4QXH - chains A and B of the 3 polymer chains in the assembly; structure by X-ray diffraction, 2.20 A resolution.

== Chain A ==
Molecule: Lysine-specific demethylase 2A
Source organism: Mus musculus
Notes: EC 1.14.11.27
Reference sequence: F6YRW4 (F6YRW4_MOUSE); residue numbers follow UniProt; this construct covers 36-364
Sequence (329 residues; numbered 36 to 364; the number before each row is that of its first residue):
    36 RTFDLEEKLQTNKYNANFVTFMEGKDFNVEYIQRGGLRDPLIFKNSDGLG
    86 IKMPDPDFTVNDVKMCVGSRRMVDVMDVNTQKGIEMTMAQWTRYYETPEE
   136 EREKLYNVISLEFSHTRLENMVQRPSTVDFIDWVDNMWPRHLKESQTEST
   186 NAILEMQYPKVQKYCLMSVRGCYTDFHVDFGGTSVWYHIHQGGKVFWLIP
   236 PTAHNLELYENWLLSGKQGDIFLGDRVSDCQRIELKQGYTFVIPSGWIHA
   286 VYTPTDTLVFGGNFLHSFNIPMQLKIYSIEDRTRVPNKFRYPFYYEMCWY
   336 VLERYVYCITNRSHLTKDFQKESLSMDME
Metal / ion sites: Ni2+: His212, Asp214, His284 (together with N-oxalylglycine)
Residues lining bound ligands: N-oxalylglycine (OGA): Asn142, Ile144, Leu201, Ser203, Thr209, His212, Asp214, Val220, Tyr222, Lys229, His284, Val286
From the paper describing this entry:
  - Ni2+ coordination: His212, His284
  - mutagenesis - S145A, D214A, N298A: abolished catalytic activity with Histone H3.2
  - mutagenesis - N186A, Y199A (30%-40%), F215A (30%-40%), K323A/F324A: decreased catalytic activity with Histone H3.2

== Chain B ==
Molecule: Lysine-specific demethylase 2A
Source organism: Mus musculus
Notes: EC 1.14.11.27
Reference sequence: F6YRW4 (F6YRW4_MOUSE); residue numbers follow UniProt; this construct covers 450-517
Sequence (68 residues; each row starts with the number of its first residue):
   450 QVHLTHFELEGLRCLVDKLESLPLHKKCVPTGIEDEDALIADVKILLEEL
   500 ASSDPKLALTGVPIVQWP

== Interface between chain A and chain B ==
Pairs across the interface - 84 pairs, chain A then chain B:
  Val64(A) - Gly510(B)
  Val64(A) - Val511(B)
  Glu65(A) - Gly510(B)
  Gln68(A) - Thr454(B)
  Gln68(A) - Phe456(B)
  Gln68(A) - Ala507(B)  hydrogen bond (side chain-backbone)
  Gln68(A) - Leu508(B)
  Gln68(A) - Thr509(B)  hydrogen bond (side chain-backbone)
  Gln68(A) - Gly510(B)  hydrogen bond (side chain-backbone)
  Gln68(A) - Val511(B)  hydrogen bond (side chain-backbone)
  Arg69(A) - Phe456(B)
  Arg69(A) - Leu508(B)
  Gly70(A) - Phe456(B)
  Gly71(A) - Phe456(B)
  Arg73(A) - Phe456(B)
  Phe165(A) - Pro512(B)
  Phe165(A) - Gln515(B)
  Asp170(A) - Trp516(B)  hydrogen bond (backbone-side chain)
  Asn171(A) - Val514(B)
  Asn171(A) - Gln515(B)  hydrogen bond
  Asn171(A) - Trp516(B)
  Met172(A) - Val514(B)  hydrophobic
  Trp173(A) - Trp516(B)
  Arg175(A) - Trp516(B)
  Ser302(A) - Glu457(B)
  Phe303(A) - Thr454(B)
  Phe303(A) - Phe456(B)
  Phe303(A) - Glu457(B)
  Ile305(A) - Gly460(B)
  Ile305(A) - Leu464(B)  hydrophobic
  Pro306(A) - Gly460(B)
  Leu309(A) - Cys463(B)
  Tyr330(A) - Lys467(B)
  Tyr330(A) - Leu468(B)  hydrophobic
  Tyr330(A) - Leu471(B)
  Tyr330(A) - Lys475(B)
  Tyr330(A) - Lys476(B)
  Tyr330(A) - Cys477(B)  hydrophobic
  Glu331(A) - Cys477(B)
  Glu331(A) - Pro479(B)
  Cys333(A) - Leu464(B)  hydrophobic
  Cys333(A) - Leu468(B)  hydrophobic
  Trp334(A) - Leu468(B)
  Trp334(A) - Lys476(B)  hydrogen bond (side chain-backbone)
  Trp334(A) - Cys477(B)
  Trp334(A) - Val478(B)
  Trp334(A) - Pro479(B)
  Trp334(A) - Glu485(B)
  Trp334(A) - Ile489(B)  hydrophobic
  Tyr335(A) - Pro479(B)
  Tyr335(A) - Thr480(B)
  Tyr335(A) - Gly481(B)  hydrogen bond (side chain-backbone)
  Leu337(A) - Leu464(B)  hydrophobic
  Leu337(A) - Leu468(B)  hydrophobic
  Glu338(A) - Ile482(B)
  Glu338(A) - Leu488(B)
  Arg339(A) - Val514(B)
  Arg339(A) - Gln515(B)  hydrogen bond (side chain-backbone)
  Arg339(A) - Trp516(B)
  Tyr340(A) - Glu457(B)  hydrogen bond
  Tyr340(A) - Leu461(B)  hydrophobic
  Tyr340(A) - Ile513(B)  hydrophobic
  Tyr340(A) - Val514(B)  hydrophobic
  Val341(A) - Leu488(B)  hydrophobic
  Val341(A) - Asp491(B)
  Val341(A) - Val492(B)  hydrophobic
  Cys343(A) - Ile513(B)
  Cys343(A) - Val514(B)  hydrophobic
  Ile344(A) - Leu495(B)  hydrophobic
  Ile344(A) - Ile513(B)  hydrophobic
  Thr345(A) - Leu495(B)
  Arg347(A) - Asp491(B)  salt bridge
  His349(A) - Ile482(B)
  His349(A) - Glu483(B)  hydrogen bond (backbone-backbone)
  His349(A) - Ala487(B)
  His349(A) - Leu488(B)
  His349(A) - Asp491(B)  salt bridge
  Leu350(A) - Gly481(B)
  Thr351(A) - Gly481(B)  hydrogen bond (backbone-backbone)
  Thr351(A) - Glu483(B)
  Phe354(A) - Thr480(B)
  Phe354(A) - Gly481(B)
  Ser358(A) - Trp516(B)
  Asp362(A) - Pro517(B)
Interface residues without a listed pair, chain A (40 interface residues in all): Val336, Lys352
Interface residues without a listed pair, chain B (43 interface residues in all): Val451, Leu453, Glu459, Val465, Asp484, Leu499

== In short ==
Chain A and chain B form an interface of 40 and 43 residues respectively; the contacts include 12 hydrogen
bonds and 2 salt bridges. Among the polar pairs are Arg347(A)-Asp491(B), His349(A)-Asp491(B) and
Gln68(A)-Ala507(B). The paper reports that N186A, Y199A and F215A of chain A, among others, reduce catalytic
activity with Histone H3.2; Ni2+ coordination by His212(A) and His284(A); 7 substitutions were tested in all.
Chain A is Lysine-specific demethylase 2A and chain B is Lysine-specific demethylase 2A, both from Mus
musculus; the structure, Crystal structure of histone demethylase KDM2A-H3K36ME1 with NOG, was determined by
X-ray diffraction (same publication as 4QWN, 4QX7, 4QX8, 4QXB, 4QXC and 4TN7).
